Entry 4IV1 (X-ray diffraction, 2.10 A resolution); this record covers chains A and D of the 4 polymer chains in the assembly.

# Chain A
Name: Capsid protein VP1
Source organism: Foot-and-mouth disease virus - type A
UniProtKB: Q6PN23 (Q6PN23_9PICO); residues 1-211 here correspond to UniProt positions 726-936 (UniProt number = residue number + 725)
Amino-acid sequence (211 residues; row label = number of the first residue in the row):
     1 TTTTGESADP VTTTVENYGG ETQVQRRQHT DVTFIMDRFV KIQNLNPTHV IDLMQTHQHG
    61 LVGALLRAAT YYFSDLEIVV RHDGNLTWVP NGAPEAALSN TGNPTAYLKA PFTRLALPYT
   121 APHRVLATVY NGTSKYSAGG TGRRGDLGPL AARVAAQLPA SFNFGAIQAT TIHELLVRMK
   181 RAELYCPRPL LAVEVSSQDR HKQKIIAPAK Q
Not modelled in the structure: 137-155, 211

# Chain D
Name: Capsid protein VP4
Source organism: Foot-and-mouth disease virus - type A
UniProtKB: Q6PN23 (Q6PN23_9PICO); residues 1-85 here correspond to UniProt positions 202-286 (UniProt number = residue number + 201)
Amino-acid sequence (85 residues; row label = number of the first residue in the row):
     1 GAGQSSPATG SQNQSGNTGS IINNYYMQQY QNSMDTQLGD NAISGGSNEG STDTTSTHTT
    61 NTQNNDWFSK LASSAFSGLF GALLA
Not modelled in the structure: 1-14, 39-64

# How chain A and chain D interact
Pairs across the interface (30; chain A residue first):
  T1(A) - G78(D)  hydrogen bond (side chain-backbone)
  T1(A) - L79(D)
  T2(A) - L79(D)
  T2(A) - F80(D)
  D9(A) - F76(D)
  P10(A) - L71(D)
  P10(A) - A75(D)
  P10(A) - F76(D)  hydrogen bond (backbone-backbone)
  V11(A) - F76(D)
  T12(A) - A75(D)
  T12(A) - F76(D)  hydrogen bond (backbone-backbone)
  T12(A) - S77(D)  hydrogen bond (backbone-side chain)
  N17(A) - G78(D)  hydrogen bond (side chain-backbone)
  N17(A) - L79(D)
  T33(A) - G16(D)
  F34(A) - G16(D)
  F34(A) - N17(D)
  D37(A) - G16(D)
  D37(A) - N17(D)  hydrogen bond (side chain-backbone)
  F73(A) - S33(D)
  D75(A) - N32(D)  hydrogen bond
  D75(A) - S33(D)  hydrogen bond
  A116(A) - Q31(D)
  P118(A) - S33(D)
  R178(A) - N17(D)  hydrogen bond (side chain-backbone)
  K180(A) - T18(D)
  R181(A) - N32(D)
  R181(A) - S33(D)  hydrogen bond
  R181(A) - D35(D)  salt bridge
  P187(A) - F68(D)
Also at the interface, not in a pair above, chain A (22 interface residues in all): T3, T13, R38, Y119
Also at the interface, not in a pair above, chain D (16 interface residues in all): S15

# In short
Chain A and chain D form an interface of 22 and 16 residues respectively, with 10 hydrogen bonds and 1 salt
bridge. Among the polar pairs are R181(A)-D35(D), T1(A)-G78(D) and T12(A)-S77(D).
Here chain A is Capsid protein VP1 and chain D is Capsid protein VP4, both from Foot-and-mouth disease virus -
type A. Entry 4IV1 (Crystal structure of recombinant foot-and-mouth-disease virus A22 empty capsid) was
determined by X-ray diffraction, deposited together with 4IV3.
